Entry 6YW6 (electron microscopy, 4.20 A resolution (low resolution: residue-level contacts below are approximate; hydrogen-bond / salt-bridge calls are withheld)); this record covers chains C and F of the 7 polymer chains in the assembly.

# Chain C
Molecule: ARPC1B
From: Homo sapiens
UniProt: O15143 (ARC1B_HUMAN); residues 1-372 here = UniProt positions 1-372
Amino-acid sequence (372 residues; row label = number of the first residue in the row):
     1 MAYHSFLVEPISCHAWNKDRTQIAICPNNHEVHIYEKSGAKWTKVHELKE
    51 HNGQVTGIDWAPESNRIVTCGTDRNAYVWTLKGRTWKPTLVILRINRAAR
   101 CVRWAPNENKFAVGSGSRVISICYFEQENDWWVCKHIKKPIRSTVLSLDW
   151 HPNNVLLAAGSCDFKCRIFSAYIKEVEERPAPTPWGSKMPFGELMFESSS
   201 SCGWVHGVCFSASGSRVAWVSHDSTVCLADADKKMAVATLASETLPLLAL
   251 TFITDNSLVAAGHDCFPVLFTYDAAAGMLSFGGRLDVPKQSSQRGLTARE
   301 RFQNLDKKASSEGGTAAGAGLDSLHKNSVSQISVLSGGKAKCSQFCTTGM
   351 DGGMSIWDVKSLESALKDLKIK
Unresolved in the structure: 1, 289-318
Swiss-Prot annotation at these positions:
  - natural variant: Ala105 (A105V: In IMD71; uncertain significance), Ala238 (A238T: In IMD71; uncertain significance)
Reported in the primary citation:
  - disease-associated variants - W104S, A105V, V208F: decreased expression (proposed by the authors, not directly observed)
  - disease-associated variants - A238T (citing earlier work)

# Chain F
Molecule: Actin-related protein 2/3 complex subunit 4
From: Homo sapiens
UniProt: P59998 (ARPC4_HUMAN); residue numbers follow UniProt; this construct covers 1-168
Amino-acid sequence (168 residues; each row starts with the number of its first residue):
     1 MTATLRPYLSAVRATLQAALCLENFSSQVVERHNKPEVEVRSSKELLLQP
    51 VTISRNEKEKVLIEGSINSVRVSIAVKQADEIEKILCHKFMRFMMMRAEN
   101 FFILRRKPVEGYDISFLITNFHTEQMYKHKLVDFVIHFMEEIDKEISEMK
   151 LSVNARARIVAEEFLKNF
Unresolved in the structure: 1-3
Swiss-Prot annotation at these positions:
  - modified residue: Thr2 (N-acetylthreonine)
  - natural variant: Arg158 (R158C: In DEVLO)

# Interface between chain C and chain F
Residue-residue contacts (22; chain C residue first):
  Pro10(C) - Glu124(F)
  Asn28(C) - Glu124(F)
  Gln54(C) - Asn24(F)
  Thr72(C) - Ser26(F)
  Thr72(C) - Arg32(F)
  Arg74(C) - Glu31(F)
  Asn96(C) - Glu31(F)
  Arg97(C) - Gln28(F)
  Ala98(C) - Ser26(F)
  Arg100(C) - Glu23(F)
  Thr144(C) - Gln28(F)
  Trp204(C) - Glu45(F)
  Trp204(C) - Leu46(F)
  Trp204(C) - Leu48(F)
  Leu245(C) - Gln17(F)
  Pro246(C) - Cys21(F)
  His263(C) - Cys21(F)
  His263(C) - Leu22(F)
  Ala319(C) - Tyr127(F)
  Ala319(C) - His129(F)
  Asn327(C) - Lys128(F)
  Ser328(C) - Lys128(F)
Other interface residues (no listed pair), chain C (24 interface residues in all): Glu9, Ser143, Cys162, His206, Gly320, Lys326, Met350
Other interface residues (no listed pair), chain F (20 interface residues in all): Phe25, Ser27, Val29, Gln125

# Summary
24 residues of chain C and 20 residues of chain F are in contact. The paper reports that W104S, A105V and
V208F of chain C reduce expression.
Here chain C is ARPC1B and chain F is Actin-related protein 2/3 complex subunit 4, both from Homo sapiens.
Entry 6YW6 (Cryo-EM structure of the ARP2/3 1B5CL isoform complex) was determined by electron microscopy.
